5CGH - chains Q and R of the 30 polymer chains in the assembly; structure by X-ray diffraction, 2.50 A resolution.

# Chain Q
Name: Proteasome subunit alpha type-4
Organism: Saccharomyces cerevisiae S288C
Notes: EC 3.4.25.1
Reference sequence: P40303 (PSA4_YEAST); residues -1 to 252 here correspond to UniProt positions 1-254 (UniProt number = residue number + 2)
Sequence (254 residues; row label = number of the first residue in the row; numbers below 1 keep their minus sign (Met-1 is residue -1)):
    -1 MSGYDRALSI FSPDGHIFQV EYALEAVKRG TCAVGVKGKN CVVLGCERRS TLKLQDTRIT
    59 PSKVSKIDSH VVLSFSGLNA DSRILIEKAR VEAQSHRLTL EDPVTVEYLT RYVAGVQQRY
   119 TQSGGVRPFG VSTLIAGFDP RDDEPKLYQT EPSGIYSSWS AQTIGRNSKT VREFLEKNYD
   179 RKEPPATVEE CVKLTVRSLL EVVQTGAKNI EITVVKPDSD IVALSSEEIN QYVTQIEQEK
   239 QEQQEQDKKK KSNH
Not modelled in the structure: -1 to 0, 241-252

# Chain R
Name: Proteasome subunit alpha type-5
Organism: Saccharomyces cerevisiae S288C
Notes: EC 3.4.25.1
Reference sequence: P32379 (PSA5_YEAST); residues -7 to 252 here correspond to UniProt positions 1-260 (UniProt number = residue number + 8)
Sequence (260 residues; each row starts with the number of its first residue; numbers below 1 keep their minus sign (Met-7 is residue -7)):
    -7 MFLTRSEYDR GVSTFSPEGR LFQVEYSLEA IKLGSTAIGI ATKEGVVLGV EKRATSPLLE
    53 SDSIEKIVEI DRHIGCAMSG LTADARSMIE HARTAAVTHN LYYDEDINVE SLTQSVCDLA
   113 LRFGEGASGE ERLMSRPFGV ALLIAGHDAD DGYQLFHAEP SGTFYRYNAK AIGSGSEGAQ
   173 AELLNEWHSS LTLKEAELLV LKILKQVMEE KLDENNAQLS CITKQDGFKI YDNEKTAELI
   233 KELKEKEAAE SPEEADVEMS
Not modelled in the structure: -7 to 0, 118-124, 243-252

# Interface between chain Q and chain R
Contacting residue pairs - 61 pairs, chain Q then chain R:
  Asp3(Q) with Glu117(R)
  Ala5(Q) with Val4(R), hydrophobic; Glu117(R), hydrogen bond (backbone-side chain); Ser127(R)
  Ser7(Q) with Ser127(R); Arg128(R)
  Ile8(Q) with Asp1(R); Gln15(R)
  Phe9(Q) with Gln15(R); Tyr18(R), hydrophobic; Ser19(R); Ala22(R), hydrophobic; Leu73(R), hydrophobic; Arg128(R); Pro129(R); Gly131(R)
  Ser10(Q) with Tyr18(R)
  Pro11(Q) with Tyr18(R), hydrophobic; Glu21(R)
  Asp12(Q) with Glu21(R)
  Gly13(Q) with Tyr18(R); Glu21(R); Ala22(R)
  His14(Q) with Leu25(R)
  Ile15(Q) with Leu73(R), hydrophobic; Arg128(R)
  Lys35(Q) with Glu52(R), salt bridge
  Gln116(Q) with Ala75(R); Asp76(R)
  Thr119(Q) with Arg128(R), hydrogen bond (backbone-side chain)
  Gln120(Q) with Met126(R); Ser127(R), hydrogen bond (backbone-backbone); Arg128(R); Phe130(R)
  Ser121(Q) with Ser127(R), hydrogen bond (backbone-side chain)
  Gly122(Q) with Ser127(R)
  Ser151(Q) with Ala75(R)
  Gly152(Q) with Ala75(R)
  Ile153(Q) with Thr74(R); Ala75(R)
  Ser155(Q) with Leu51(R); Ser55(R)
  Ser156(Q) with Leu51(R); Glu52(R), hydrogen bond; Ser55(R), hydrogen bond (backbone-side chain)
  Trp157(Q) with Thr47(R); Ser48(R); Leu50(R); Leu51(R)
  Ser158(Q) with Leu50(R), hydrogen bond (backbone-backbone); Glu52(R), hydrogen bond
  Ala159(Q) with Leu50(R)
  Leu173(Q) with Leu50(R), hydrophobic
  Glu174(Q) with Ser48(R), hydrogen bond; Pro49(R); Leu50(R)
  Tyr177(Q) with Leu50(R), hydrophobic
  Arg179(Q) with Pro49(R), hydrogen bond (side chain-backbone); Leu50(R); Leu51(R), hydrogen bond (side chain-backbone); Glu52(R)
Interface residues without a listed pair, chain Q (31 interface residues in all): Arg4, Arg170
Interface residues without a listed pair, chain R (27 interface residues in all): Ser79

# Overview
Chain Q and chain R form an interface of 31 and 27 residues respectively, with 11 hydrogen bonds and 1 salt
bridge. Polar pairs include Lys35(Q)-Glu52(R), Ala5(Q)-Glu117(R) and Thr119(Q)-Arg128(R).
Chain Q is Proteasome subunit alpha type-4 and chain R is Proteasome subunit alpha type-5, both from
Saccharomyces cerevisiae S288C; the structure, Yeast 20S proteasome beta5-G48C mutant in complex with
alpha-chloroacetamide 5, was determined by X-ray diffraction, deposited together with 5CGF, 5CGG and 5CGI.
